PDB entry 6BXQ | X-ray diffraction, 1.58 A resolution | chains A and B of the 3 polymer chains in the assembly

[Chain A]
Name: HIV peptide RKV
Sequence (10 residues; each row starts with the number of its first residue):
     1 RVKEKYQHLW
Not modelled in the structure: 5-6

[Chain B]
Name: MHC class I antigen
From: Homo sapiens
Notes: fragment: alpha chain, residues 25-300
UniProtKB: U6BR87 (U6BR87_HUMAN); residues 7-282 here correspond to UniProt positions 25-300 (UniProt number = residue number + 18)
Sequence (276 residues; each row starts with the number of its first residue):
     7 GSHSMRYFYT AMSRPGRGEP RFIAVGYVDD TQFVRFDSDA ASPRMAPRAP WIEQEGPEYW
    67 DGETRNMKAS AQTYRENLRI ALRYYNQSEA GSHIIQVMYG CDVGPDGRLL RGHDQSAYDG
   127 KDYIALNEDL SSWTAADTAA QITQRKWEAA RVAEQLRAYL EGLCVEWLRR YLENGKETLQ
   187 RADPPKTHVT HHPISDHEAT LRCWALGFYP AEITLTWQRD GEDQTQDTEL VETRPAGDRT
   247 FQKWAAVVVP SGEEQRYTCH VQHEGLPKPL TLRWEP
Disulfide bonds: C107-C170, C209-C265

[Interface between chain A and chain B]
Pairs across the interface (40; chain A residue first):
  R1(A) with M11(B); Y13(B), hydrogen bond (backbone-side chain); Y65(B); E69(B), salt bridge; Y165(B), hydrogen bond (backbone-side chain); L169(B); W173(B); Y177(B), hydrogen bond (backbone-side chain)
  V2(A) with Y13(B), hydrophobic; Y15(B); M51(B), hydrophobic; E69(B), hydrogen bond (backbone-side chain); N72(B); M73(B), hydrophobic; Y105(B); Y165(B)
  K3(A) with Y105(B), hydrogen bond (backbone-side chain); D120(B), salt bridge; L162(B); Y165(B)
  E4(A) with N72(B)
  Q7(A) with A75(B); S76(B); T79(B), hydrogen bond
  H8(A) with W153(B); V158(B); Q161(B), hydrogen bond
  L9(A) with T79(B); E82(B); N83(B); W153(B), hydrogen bond (backbone-side chain)
  W10(A) with N83(B), hydrogen bond (backbone-side chain); I86(B); Y90(B), hydrogen bond (backbone-side chain); I101(B), hydrophobic; S122(B); Y129(B), hydrophobic; T149(B), hydrogen bond (backbone-side chain); K152(B), hydrogen bond (backbone-side chain); W153(B)
Interface residues without a listed pair, chain B (34 interface residues in all): Y80, A87, A123, Y124
From the paper, about this interface:
  - residue pairs: E69(B)-V2(A) (hydrogen bond), Y129(B)-W10(A) (pi stacking)

[Summary]
The interface between chain A and chain B involves 8 residues on one side and 34 on the other, with 12
hydrogen bonds and 2 salt bridges. Polar pairs include R1(A)-E69(B), K3(A)-D120(B) and R1(A)-Y13(B). The paper
describes a hydrogen bond between E69(B) and V2(A); pi stacking between Y129(B) and W10(A).
Chain A is HIV peptide RKV and chain B is MHC class I antigen (Homo sapiens); the structure, Crystal Structure
of HLA-B*57:01 with an HIV peptide RKV, was determined by X-ray diffraction together with 6BXP from the same
study.
